PDB entry 2M0V | solution NMR | chains A and B

== Chain A ==
Name: Na(+)/H(+) exchange regulatory cofactor NHE-RF1
From: Homo sapiens
Notes: fragment: PDZ2 domain
Reference sequence: O14745 (NHRF1_HUMAN); residues 150-270 here = UniProt positions 150-270
Chain sequence (128 residues; row label = number of the first residue in the row):
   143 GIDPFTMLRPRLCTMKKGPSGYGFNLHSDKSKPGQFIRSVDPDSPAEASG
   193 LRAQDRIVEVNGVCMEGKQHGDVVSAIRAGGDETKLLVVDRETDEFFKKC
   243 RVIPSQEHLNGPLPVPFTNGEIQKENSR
Construct notes: expression tag (143-149)
Swiss-Prot annotation at these positions:
  - modified residue (Phosphoserine): Ser162, Ser269
  - natural variant: Arg153 (R153Q: In NPHLOP2), Glu225 (E225K: In NPHLOP2)
  - mutagenesis: Tyr164 to Phe166 (Loss of interaction with ACE2)
From the paper describing this entry:
  - specificity-determining residues: Phe166, Asn167, Ser181, Asp183 (proposed by the authors, not directly observed)
  - contacts within the chain: Glu201-Gln248 (hydrogen bond), Ser247-His250 (hydrogen bond)

== Chain B ==
Name: C-terminal CFTR peptide
Chain sequence (5 residues; row label = number of the first residue in the row):
     1 QDTRL

== How chain A and chain B interact ==
Residue-residue contacts (17):
  Ser162(A) - Leu5(B)
  Gly163(A) - Leu5(B)
  Tyr164(A) - Leu5(B)
  Gly165(A) - Leu5(B)
  Phe166(A) - Arg4(B)
  Phe166(A) - Leu5(B)
  Asn167(A) - Asp2(B)
  Asn167(A) - Thr3(B)
  Asn167(A) - Arg4(B)
  Leu168(A) - Asp2(B)
  Leu168(A) - Thr3(B)
  Leu168(A) - Leu5(B)
  His169(A) - Asp2(B)
  Arg180(A) - Asp2(B)
  His212(A) - Thr3(B)
  Ile219(A) - Leu5(B)
  Arg220(A) - Leu5(B)
From the paper, about this interface:
  - interface residues, chain A: Tyr164(A), Gly165(A), Phe166(A), Asn167(A), Leu168(A), His169(A), Arg180(A), His212(A), Ile219(A)

== Summary ==
12 residues of chain A face 4 of chain B across their interface. UniProt lists 3 mutagenesis sites on chain A.
The paper reports interface residues Tyr164(A), Gly165(A) and Phe166(A) among others; specificity determinants
Phe166(A), Asn167(A) and Ser181(A) among others.
Here chain A is Na(+)/H(+) exchange regulatory cofactor NHE-RF1 (Homo sapiens) and chain B is C-terminal CFTR
peptide. Entry 2M0V (Complex structure of C-terminal CFTR peptide and extended PDZ2 domain from NHERF1) was
determined by solution NMR, deposited together with 2M0U.
